PDB entry 8JIQ | electron microscopy, 3.40 A resolution | chains B and N of the 6 polymer chains in the assembly

# Chain B
Molecule: Guanine nucleotide-binding protein G(I)/G(S)/G(T) subunit beta-1
Organism: Rattus norvegicus
Reference sequence: P54311 (GBB1_RAT); residues 2-340 here = UniProt positions 2-340
Chain sequence (345 residues; each row starts with the number of its first residue; numbers below 1 keep their minus sign (Met-4 is residue -4)):
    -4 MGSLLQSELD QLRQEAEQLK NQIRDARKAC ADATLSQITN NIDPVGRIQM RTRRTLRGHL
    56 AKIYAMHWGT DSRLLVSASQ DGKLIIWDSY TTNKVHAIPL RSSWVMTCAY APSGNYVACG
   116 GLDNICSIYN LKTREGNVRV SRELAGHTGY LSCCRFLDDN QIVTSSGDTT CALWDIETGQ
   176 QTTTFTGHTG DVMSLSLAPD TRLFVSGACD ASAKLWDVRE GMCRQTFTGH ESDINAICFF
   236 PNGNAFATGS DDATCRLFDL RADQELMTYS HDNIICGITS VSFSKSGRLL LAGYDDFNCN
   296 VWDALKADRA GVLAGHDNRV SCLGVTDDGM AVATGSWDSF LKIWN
Unresolved in the structure: -4 to 8
Construct notes: initiating methionine (-4); expression tag (-3 to 1)
Swiss-Prot annotation at these positions:
  - modified residue: Ser2 (N-acetylserine), His266 (Phosphohistidine)

# Chain N
Molecule: Nanobody 35
Organism: Escherichia coli
Notes: antibody fragment or engineered binder
Chain sequence (140 residues; each row starts with the number of its first residue; numbers below 1 keep their minus sign (Met-1 is residue -1)):
    -1 MAQVQLQESG GGLVQPGGSL RLSCAASGFT FSNYKMNWVR QAPGKGLEWV SDISQSGASI
    59 SYTGSVKGRF TISRDNAKNT LYLQMNSLKP EDTAVYYCAR CPAPFTRDCF DVTSTTYAYR
   119 GQGTQVTVSS HHHHHHEPEA
Unresolved in the structure: -1 to 0, 129-138
Disulfides: Cys22-Cys96, Cys99-Cys107

# How chain B and chain N interact
Pairs across the interface (17; chain B residue first):
  Thr184(B) - Thr114(N)
  Cys204(B) - Ala116(N)
  Cys204(B) - Tyr117(N)
  Asp205(B) - Ala116(N)
  Asp205(B) - Tyr117(N)
  Ala206(B) - Tyr117(N)  hydrogen bond (backbone-side chain)
  Thr223(B) - Gln1(N)
  Glu226(B) - Val2(N)
  Glu226(B) - Gly26(N)
  Glu226(B) - Phe27(N)
  Glu226(B) - Tyr32(N)  hydrogen bond
  Glu226(B) - Arg98(N)  hydrogen bond (backbone-side chain)
  Ser227(B) - Pro100(N)
  Ser227(B) - Tyr117(N)  hydrogen bond (backbone-side chain)
  Asp228(B) - Tyr117(N)  hydrogen bond
  Asp247(B) - Tyr32(N)
  Ile270(B) - Phe103(N)  hydrophobic
Other interface residues (no listed pair), chain B (13 interface residues in all): Gly185, His225, Asp246
Other interface residues (no listed pair), chain N (13 interface residues in all): Thr28, Pro102

# Summary
The chain B/chain N interface involves 13 residues from each chain; the contacts include 5 hydrogen bonds.
Polar contacts include Ala206(B)-Tyr117(N), Glu226(B)-Tyr32(N) and Glu226(B)-Arg98(N).
Here chain B is Guanine nucleotide-binding protein G(I)/G(S)/G(T) subunit beta-1 (Rattus norvegicus) and chain
N is Nanobody 35 (Escherichia coli). Entry 8JIQ (Cryo-EM structure of the GLP-1R/GCGR dual agonist Peptide
15-bound human GCGR-Gs complex) was determined by electron microscopy, deposited together with 8JIS, 8JIU,
8JIP, 8JIR and 8JIT.
